Entry 2IBZ (X-ray diffraction, 2.30 A resolution); this record covers chains A and G of the 11 polymer chains in the assembly.

Chain A:
Molecule: Ubiquinol-cytochrome-c reductase complex core protein 1
Source organism: Saccharomyces cerevisiae
Notes: EC 1.10.2.2
UniProt: P07256 (UQCR1_YEAST); numbering as in UniProt (aligned over 27-457)
Amino-acid sequence (431 residues; each row starts with the number of its first residue):
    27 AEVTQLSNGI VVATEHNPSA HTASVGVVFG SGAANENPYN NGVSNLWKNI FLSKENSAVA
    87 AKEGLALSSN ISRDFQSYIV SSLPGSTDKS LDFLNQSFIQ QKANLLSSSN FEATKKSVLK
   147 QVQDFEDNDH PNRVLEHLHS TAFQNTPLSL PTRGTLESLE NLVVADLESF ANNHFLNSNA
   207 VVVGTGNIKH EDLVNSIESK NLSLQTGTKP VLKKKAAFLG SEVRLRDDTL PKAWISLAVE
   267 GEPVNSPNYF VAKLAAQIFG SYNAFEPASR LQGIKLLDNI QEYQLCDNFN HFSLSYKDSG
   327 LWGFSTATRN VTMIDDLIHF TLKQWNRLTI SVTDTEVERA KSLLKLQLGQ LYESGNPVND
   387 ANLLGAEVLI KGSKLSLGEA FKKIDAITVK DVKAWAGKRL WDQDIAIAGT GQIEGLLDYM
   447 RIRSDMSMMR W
Differences from the reference sequence: conflict Asp-153 (Glu in P07256)

Chain G:
Molecule: Ubiquinol-cytochrome c reductase complex ubiquinone-binding protein QP-C
Source organism: Saccharomyces cerevisiae
Notes: EC 1.10.2.2
UniProt: P08525 (UCRQ_YEAST); residue numbers follow UniProt; this construct covers 1-94
Amino-acid sequence (94 residues; numbered 1 to 94; the number before each row is that of its first residue):
     1 MGPPSGKTYM GWWGHMGGPK QKGITSYAVS PYAQKPLQGI FHNAVFNSFR RFKSQFLYVL
    61 IPAGIYWYWW KNGNEYNEFL YSKAGREELE RVNV
Unresolved in the structure: 1

How chain A and chain G interact:
Pairs across the interface (37; chain A residue first):
  Leu-245(A) with Ala-33(G), hydrophobic
  Gly-246(A) with Val-29(G); Ser-30(G), hydrogen bond (backbone-backbone)
  Ser-247(A) with Ala-28(G); Val-29(G)
  Glu-248(A) with Tyr-27(G); Ala-28(G), hydrogen bond (backbone-backbone)
  Val-249(A) with Thr-25(G); Ser-26(G); Tyr-27(G), hydrophobic
  Arg-250(A) with Ile-24(G); Thr-25(G); Ser-26(G), hydrogen bond (backbone-backbone)
  Leu-251(A) with Thr-25(G)
  Arg-252(A) with Gln-21(G), hydrogen bond; Ile-24(G)
  Asp-253(A) with Gln-21(G); Lys-22(G), salt bridge
  Asp-254(A) with Pro-19(G); Lys-20(G); Gln-21(G), hydrogen bond (side chain-backbone)
  Thr-255(A) with Lys-22(G)
  Val-337(A) with Gly-14(G)
  Thr-338(A) with Trp-13(G); His-15(G)
  Asp-428(A) with Tyr-32(G)
  Asp-430(A) with Ser-30(G), hydrogen bond; Tyr-32(G)
  Glu-440(A) with Trp-12(G); Trp-13(G); Gly-14(G), hydrogen bond (side chain-backbone); His-15(G), hydrogen bond (side chain-backbone); Met-16(G), hydrogen bond (side chain-backbone)
  Leu-443(A) with Trp-13(G), hydrophobic
  Tyr-445(A) with Ser-30(G)
  Met-446(A) with Pro-31(G)
  Arg-449(A) with Tyr-32(G)
Other interface residues (no listed pair), chain A (22 interface residues in all): Gln-170, Gly-441
Other interface residues (no listed pair), chain G (20 interface residues in all): Gly-23

In short:
22 residues of chain A face 20 of chain G across their interface; the contacts include 9 hydrogen bonds and 1
salt bridge. Among the polar pairs are Asp-253(A)/Lys-22(G), Arg-252(A)/Gln-21(G) and Asp-254(A)/Gln-21(G).
Chain A is Ubiquinol-cytochrome-c reductase complex core protein 1 and chain G is Ubiquinol-cytochrome c
reductase complex ubiquinone-binding protein QP-C, both from Saccharomyces cerevisiae; the structure, Yeast
Cytochrome BC1 Complex with Stigmatellin, was determined by X-ray diffraction together with 2JBL from the same
study.
